5TMC - chains D and E of the 7 polymer chains in the assembly; structure by X-ray diffraction, 2.71 A resolution.

# Chain D
Protein: DNA-directed RNA polymerase subunit beta'
From: Thermus thermophilus
Notes: EC 2.7.7.6
UniProt: Q8RQE8 (RPOC_THET8); residue numbers follow UniProt; this construct covers 1-1524
Chain sequence (1524 residues; each row starts with the number of its first residue):
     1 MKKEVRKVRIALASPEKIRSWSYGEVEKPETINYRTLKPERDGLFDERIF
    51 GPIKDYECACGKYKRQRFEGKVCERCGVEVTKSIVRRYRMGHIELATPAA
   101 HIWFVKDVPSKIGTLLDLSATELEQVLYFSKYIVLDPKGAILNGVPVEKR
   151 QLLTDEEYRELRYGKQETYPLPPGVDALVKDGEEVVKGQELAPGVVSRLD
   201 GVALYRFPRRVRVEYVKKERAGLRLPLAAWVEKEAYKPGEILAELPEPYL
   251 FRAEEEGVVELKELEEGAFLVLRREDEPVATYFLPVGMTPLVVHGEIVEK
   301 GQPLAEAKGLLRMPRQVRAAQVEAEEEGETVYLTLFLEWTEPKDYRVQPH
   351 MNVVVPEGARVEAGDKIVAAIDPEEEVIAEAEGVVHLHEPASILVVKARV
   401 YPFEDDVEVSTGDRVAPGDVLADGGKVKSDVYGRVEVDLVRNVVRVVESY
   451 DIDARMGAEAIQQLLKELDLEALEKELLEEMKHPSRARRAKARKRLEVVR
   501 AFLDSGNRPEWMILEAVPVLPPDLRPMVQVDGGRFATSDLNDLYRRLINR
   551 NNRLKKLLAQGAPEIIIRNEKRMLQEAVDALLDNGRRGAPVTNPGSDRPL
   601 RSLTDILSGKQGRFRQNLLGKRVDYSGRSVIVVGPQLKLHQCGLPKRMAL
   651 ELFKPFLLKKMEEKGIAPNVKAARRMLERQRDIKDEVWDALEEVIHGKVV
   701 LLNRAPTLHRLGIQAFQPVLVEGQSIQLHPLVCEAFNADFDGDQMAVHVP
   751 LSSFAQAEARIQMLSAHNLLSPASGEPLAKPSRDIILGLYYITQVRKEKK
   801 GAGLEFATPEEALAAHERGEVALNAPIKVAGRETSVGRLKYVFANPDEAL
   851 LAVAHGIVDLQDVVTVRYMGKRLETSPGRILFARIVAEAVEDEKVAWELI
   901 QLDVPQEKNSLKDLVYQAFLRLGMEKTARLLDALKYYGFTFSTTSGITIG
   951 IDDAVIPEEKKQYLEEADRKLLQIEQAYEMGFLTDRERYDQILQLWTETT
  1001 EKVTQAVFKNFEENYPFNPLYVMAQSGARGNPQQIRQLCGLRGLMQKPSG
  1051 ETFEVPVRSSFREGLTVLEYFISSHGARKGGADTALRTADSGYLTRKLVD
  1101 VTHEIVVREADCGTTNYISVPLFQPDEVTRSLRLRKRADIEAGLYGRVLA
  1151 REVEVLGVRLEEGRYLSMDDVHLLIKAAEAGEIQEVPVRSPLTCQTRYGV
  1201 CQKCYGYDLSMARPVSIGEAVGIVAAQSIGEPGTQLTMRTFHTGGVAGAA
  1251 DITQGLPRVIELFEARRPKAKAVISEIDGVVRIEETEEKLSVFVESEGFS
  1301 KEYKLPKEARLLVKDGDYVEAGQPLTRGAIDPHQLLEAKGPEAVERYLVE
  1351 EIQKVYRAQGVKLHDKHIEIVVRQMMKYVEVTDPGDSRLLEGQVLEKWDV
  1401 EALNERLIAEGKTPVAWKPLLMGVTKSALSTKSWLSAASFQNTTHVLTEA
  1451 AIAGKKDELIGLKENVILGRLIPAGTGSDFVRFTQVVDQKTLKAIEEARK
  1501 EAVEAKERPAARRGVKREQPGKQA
Disordered / not traced: 1, 1506-1524
Ion coordination: Zn2+ site 1: Cys58, Cys60, Cys73, Cys76; Mg2+: Asp741, Asp743; Zn2+ site 2: Cys1112, Cys1194, Cys1201, Cys1204
Small-molecule neighbours: guanosine-5',3'-tetraphosphate: Leu708, Asn737, Arg783, Lys908, Arg1029, Glu1231, Gln1235

# Chain E
Protein: DNA-directed RNA polymerase subunit omega
From: Thermus thermophilus
Notes: EC 2.7.7.6
UniProt: Q72ID6 (RPOZ_THET2); residue numbers follow UniProt; this construct covers 1-99
Chain sequence (99 residues; each row starts with the number of its first residue):
     1 MAEPGIDKLFGMVDSKYRLTVVVAKRAQQLLRHGFKNTVLEPEERPKMQT
    51 LEGLFDDPNAETWAMKELLTGRLVFGENLVPEDRLQKEMERIYPGEREE
Disordered / not traced: 1, 97-99
Differences from the reference sequence: conflict Glu61 (Val in Q72ID6), Ile92 (Leu in Q72ID6), Gly95 (Val in Q72ID6)

# Interface between chain D and chain E
Residue-residue contacts (87):
  Glu693(D) - Met48(E)
  Glu693(D) - Thr50(E)  hydrogen bond
  His696(D) - Met48(E)
  His696(D) - Asp57(E)  salt bridge
  His696(D) - Asn59(E)
  Gly697(D) - Asn59(E)
  Lys698(D) - Asn59(E)
  Gln717(D) - Glu3(E)
  Ser753(D) - Glu61(E)
  Phe754(D) - Val21(E)  hydrophobic
  Phe754(D) - Ala24(E)  hydrophobic
  Gln756(D) - Glu61(E)  hydrogen bond
  Ala757(D) - Ala24(E)  hydrophobic
  Glu758(D) - Thr20(E)
  Arg760(D) - Glu3(E)  salt bridge
  Arg760(D) - Asn59(E)  hydrogen bond
  Arg760(D) - Glu61(E)  salt bridge
  Arg760(D) - Thr62(E)  hydrogen bond
  Ile761(D) - Leu19(E)  hydrophobic
  Ile761(D) - Thr20(E)
  Gln762(D) - Lys16(E)
  Gln762(D) - Tyr17(E)
  Gln762(D) - Thr20(E)  hydrogen bond
  Leu764(D) - Glu3(E)
  His767(D) - Ala2(E)
  His767(D) - Glu3(E)
  His767(D) - Ile6(E)
  Gly923(D) - Asp7(E)
  Met924(D) - Asp7(E)  hydrogen bond (backbone-side chain)
  Met924(D) - Phe10(E)  hydrophobic
  Glu925(D) - Ala2(E)
  Glu925(D) - Glu3(E)
  Glu925(D) - Pro4(E)
  Glu925(D) - Gly5(E)  hydrogen bond (side chain-backbone)
  Glu925(D) - Ile6(E)  hydrogen bond (side chain-backbone)
  Glu925(D) - Asp7(E)  hydrogen bond (backbone-side chain)
  Met1211(D) - Phe10(E)  hydrophobic
  Ser1216(D) - Ser15(E)
  Ser1216(D) - Lys16(E)
  Ile1217(D) - Ser15(E)  hydrogen bond (backbone-side chain)
  Ile1217(D) - Tyr17(E)
  Gly1218(D) - Tyr17(E)
  Glu1219(D) - Tyr17(E)  hydrogen bond
  Gly1475(D) - Tyr17(E)
  Thr1476(D) - Tyr17(E)
  Thr1476(D) - Thr20(E)
  Thr1476(D) - Val21(E)
  Asp1479(D) - Glu77(E)
  Phe1480(D) - Asp14(E)
  Phe1480(D) - Arg18(E)  hydrogen bond (backbone-side chain)
  Phe1480(D) - Glu77(E)
  Val1481(D) - Tyr17(E)
  Val1481(D) - Arg18(E)
  Val1481(D) - Val21(E)  hydrophobic
  Arg1482(D) - Val21(E)
  Arg1482(D) - Lys25(E)  hydrogen bond (backbone-side chain)
  Phe1483(D) - Glu77(E)
  Thr1484(D) - Arg18(E)  hydrogen bond
  Thr1484(D) - Val21(E)
  Thr1484(D) - Val22(E)
  Thr1484(D) - Lys25(E)  hydrogen bond (backbone-side chain)
  Thr1484(D) - Gly76(E)
  Gln1485(D) - Phe75(E)
  Gln1485(D) - Gly76(E)  hydrogen bond (backbone-backbone)
  Gln1485(D) - Glu77(E)  hydrogen bond (side chain-backbone)
  Gln1485(D) - Asn78(E)
  Gln1485(D) - Leu79(E)  hydrogen bond (side chain-backbone)
  Gln1485(D) - Val80(E)  hydrogen bond (side chain-backbone)
  Val1486(D) - Val22(E)
  Val1486(D) - Arg26(E)
  Val1486(D) - Gln29(E)  hydrogen bond (backbone-side chain)
  Val1486(D) - Val74(E)
  Val1487(D) - Leu73(E)
  Val1487(D) - Val74(E)  hydrogen bond (backbone-backbone)
  Val1487(D) - Leu79(E)  hydrophobic
  Asp1488(D) - Arg26(E)  salt bridge
  Asp1488(D) - Val39(E)
  Asp1488(D) - Leu73(E)
  Asp1488(D) - Tyr93(E)  hydrogen bond
  Gln1489(D) - Arg72(E)
  Lys1490(D) - Val39(E)
  Lys1490(D) - Tyr93(E)
  Thr1491(D) - Tyr93(E)
  Leu1492(D) - Val74(E)  hydrophobic
  Ala1494(D) - Glu88(E)
  Glu1497(D) - Glu88(E)
  Ala1498(D) - Arg84(E)
Other interface residues (no listed pair), chain D (50 interface residues in all): His640, Lys660, Lys664, Arg710, Ala766, Ala928, Asp1208, Arg1213
Other interface residues (no listed pair), chain E (50 interface residues in all): Val23, Ala27, Gln28, Asn37, Thr38, Lys47, Leu51, Pro58, Leu85, Met89, Ile92

# Summary
The chain D/chain E interface involves 50 residues from each chain, with 22 hydrogen bonds and 4 salt bridges.
Polar pairs include His696(D)-Asp57(E), Arg760(D)-Glu3(E) and Arg760(D)-Glu61(E). Ligands of chain D:
guanosine-5',3'-tetraphosphate. The Zn2+ site 1 is built by Cys58(D), Cys60(D), Cys73(D) and Cys76(D).
Chain D is DNA-directed RNA polymerase subunit beta' and chain E is DNA-directed RNA polymerase subunit omega,
both from Thermus thermophilus; the structure, Re-refinement of Thermus thermopiles DNA-directed RNA
polymerase structure, was determined by X-ray diffraction together with 5TMF from the same study.
